4INU - chains F and G of the 28 polymer chains in the assembly; structure by X-ray diffraction, 3.10 A resolution.

Chain F:
Protein: Proteasome component C1
Source organism: Saccharomyces cerevisiae
Notes: EC 3.4.25.1
UniProtKB: P21242 (PSA3_YEAST); residues -3 to 284 here correspond to UniProt positions 1-288 (UniProt number = residue number + 4)
Amino-acid sequence (288 residues; row label = number of the first residue in the row; numbers below 1 keep their minus sign (Met-3 is residue -3)):
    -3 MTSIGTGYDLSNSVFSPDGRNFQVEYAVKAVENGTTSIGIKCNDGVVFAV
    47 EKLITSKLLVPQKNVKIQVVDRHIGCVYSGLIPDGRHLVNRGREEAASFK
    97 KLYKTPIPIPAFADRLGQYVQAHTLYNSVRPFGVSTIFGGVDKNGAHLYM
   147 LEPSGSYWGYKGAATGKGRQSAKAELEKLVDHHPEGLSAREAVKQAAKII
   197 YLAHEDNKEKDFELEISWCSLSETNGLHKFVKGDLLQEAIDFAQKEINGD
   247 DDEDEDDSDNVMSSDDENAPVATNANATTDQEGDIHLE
Not modelled in the structure: -3 to 0, 245-284
Curated features (UniProtKB/Swiss-Prot):
  - modified residue: Thr-2 (N-acetylthreonine)

Chain G:
Protein: Proteasome component C7-alpha
Source organism: Saccharomyces cerevisiae
Notes: EC 3.4.25.1
UniProtKB: P21243 (PSA6_YEAST); residues -8 to 243 here correspond to UniProt positions 1-252 (UniProt number = residue number + 9)
Amino-acid sequence (252 residues; row label = number of the first residue in the row; numbers below 1 keep their minus sign (Met-8 is residue -8)):
    -8 MSGAAAASAAGYDRHITIFSPEGRLYQVEYAFKATNQTNINSLAVRGKDC
    42 TVVISQKKVPDKLLDPTTVSYIFCISRTIGMVVNGPIPDARNAALRAKAE
    92 AAEFRYKYGYDMPCDVLAKRMANLSQIYTQRAYMRPLGVILTFVSVDEEL
   142 GPSIYKTDPAGYYVGYKATATGPKQQEITTNLENHFKKSKIDHINEESWE
   192 KVVEFAITHMIDALGTEFSKNDLEVGVATKDKFFTLSAENIEERLVAIAE
   242 QD
Not modelled in the structure: -8 to 0

Chain F / chain G interface:
Pairs across the interface (58; chain F residue first):
  Thr2(F) - His6(G)  hydrogen bond (backbone-side chain)
  Gly3(F) - His6(G)
  Tyr4(F) - Arg5(G)
  Tyr4(F) - His6(G)
  Tyr4(F) - Tyr21(G)
  Ser9(F) - Arg126(G)
  Val10(F) - His6(G)
  Val10(F) - Gln18(G)
  Phe11(F) - Gln18(G)  hydrogen bond (backbone-side chain)
  Phe11(F) - Tyr21(G)
  Phe11(F) - Ala25(G)  hydrophobic
  Phe11(F) - Arg126(G)
  Phe11(F) - Pro127(G)
  Ser12(F) - Tyr21(G)
  Pro13(F) - Tyr21(G)
  Gly15(F) - Tyr21(G)
  Gly15(F) - Ala25(G)
  Gly15(F) - Gln28(G)
  Gln114(F) - Arg82(G)  hydrogen bond (side chain-backbone)
  Gln114(F) - Asn83(G)
  Gln114(F) - Leu86(G)
  Gln117(F) - Pro79(G)
  Gln117(F) - Asp80(G)
  Gln117(F) - Asn83(G)  hydrogen bond
  Gln117(F) - Arg126(G)
  Thr120(F) - Arg126(G)  hydrogen bond (backbone-side chain)
  Leu121(F) - Tyr124(G)
  Leu121(F) - Arg126(G)
  Tyr122(F) - Tyr124(G)
  Tyr122(F) - Met125(G)  hydrophobic
  Ser150(F) - Pro79(G)
  Gly151(F) - Pro79(G)
  Ser152(F) - Ile78(G)
  Ser152(F) - Pro79(G)
  Tyr153(F) - Arg82(G)  hydrogen bond (backbone-side chain)
  Trp154(F) - Leu55(G)  hydrophobic
  Trp154(F) - Thr59(G)
  Trp154(F) - Val60(G)  hydrophobic
  Trp154(F) - Ser61(G)
  Trp154(F) - Tyr62(G)
  Trp154(F) - Ile78(G)  hydrophobic
  Trp154(F) - Arg82(G)
  Gly155(F) - Leu55(G)
  Gly155(F) - Asp56(G)  hydrogen bond (backbone-backbone)
  Gly155(F) - Thr59(G)  hydrogen bond (backbone-side chain)
  Tyr156(F) - Leu54(G)
  Tyr156(F) - Leu55(G)
  Lys157(F) - Lys53(G)
  Lys157(F) - Leu54(G)  hydrogen bond (backbone-backbone)
  Lys157(F) - Leu55(G)
  Gly158(F) - Leu54(G)
  Lys169(F) - Leu54(G)
  Leu172(F) - Leu54(G)  hydrophobic
  Glu173(F) - Asp52(G)
  Glu173(F) - Lys53(G)
  Glu173(F) - Leu54(G)
  Val176(F) - Leu54(G)  hydrophobic
  Asp177(F) - Lys53(G)  salt bridge
Also at the interface, not in a pair above, chain F (33 interface residues in all): Asp14, Arg16, Lys37, Asp110, Tyr145
Also at the interface, not in a pair above, chain G (30 interface residues in all): Ala22, Lys24, Pro57, Leu128, Gly129

In short:
33 residues of chain F and 30 residues of chain G are in contact, with 9 hydrogen bonds and 1 salt bridge.
Among the polar pairs are Asp177(F)-Lys53(G), Thr2(F)-His6(G) and Phe11(F)-Gln18(G).
Chain F is Proteasome component C1 and chain G is Proteasome component C7-alpha, both from Saccharomyces
cerevisiae; the structure, Yeast 20S proteasome in complex with the vinyl sulfone LU112, was determined by
X-ray diffraction, deposited together with 4INR and 4INT.
